Entry 1FUU (X-ray diffraction, 2.50 A resolution); this record covers chains A and B.

Chain A (and B):
Name: Yeast initiation factor 4A
From: Saccharomyces cerevisiae
Notes: fragment: mrna helicase; chain B of this document is another copy of the same molecule, construct and numbering; everything in this record applies to it too
UniProtKB: P10081 (IF4A_YEAST); numbering as in UniProt (aligned over 1-394)
Sequence (394 residues; each row starts with the number of its first residue):
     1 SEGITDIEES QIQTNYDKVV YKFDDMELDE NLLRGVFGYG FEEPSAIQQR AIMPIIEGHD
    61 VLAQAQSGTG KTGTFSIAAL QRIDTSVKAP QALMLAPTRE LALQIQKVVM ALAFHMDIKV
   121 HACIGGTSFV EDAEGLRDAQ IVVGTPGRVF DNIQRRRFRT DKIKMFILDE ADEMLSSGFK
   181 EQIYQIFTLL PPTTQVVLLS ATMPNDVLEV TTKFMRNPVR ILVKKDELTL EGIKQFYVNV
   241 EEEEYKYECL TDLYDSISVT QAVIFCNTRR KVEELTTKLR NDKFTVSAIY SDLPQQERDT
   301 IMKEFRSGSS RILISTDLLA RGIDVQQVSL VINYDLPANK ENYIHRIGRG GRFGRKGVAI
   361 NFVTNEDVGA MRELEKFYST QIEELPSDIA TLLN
Disordered / not traced: 1-10, 226-394 (chain B: 1-10, 352-355)
Sequence notes: modified residue (26, 53, 94, 110, 116, 165, 174, 203, 215, 302, 371)
Modified / non-standard residues: Mse-26, Mse-53, Mse-94, Mse-110, Mse-116, Mse-165, Mse-174, Mse-203, Mse-215 (selenomethionine; parent Met); Mse-302, Mse-371 (selenomethionine)

Chain A / chain B interface:
Pairs across the interface (8):
  Asp-24(A) with Arg-99(B), salt bridge
  Arg-34(A) with Arg-99(B)
  Phe-37(A) with Arg-99(B); Gly-126(B)
  Glu-42(A) with Gly-125(B); Gly-126(B), hydrogen bond (side chain-backbone); Thr-127(B), hydrogen bond (side chain-backbone)
  Glu-43(A) with Ser-128(B)
Interface residues without a listed pair, chain B (7 interface residues in all): Leu-103, Arg-148

Overview:
Chain A and chain B form an interface of 5 and 7 residues respectively; the contacts include 2 hydrogen bonds
and 1 salt bridge. Polar pairs include Asp-24(A)/Arg-99(B), Glu-42(A)/Gly-126(B) and Glu-42(A)/Thr-127(B).
Chain A and chain B are both Yeast initiation factor 4A (Saccharomyces cerevisiae); the structure, Yeast
initiation factor 4A, was determined by X-ray diffraction, deposited together with 1FUK.
